2P6T - chains D and F of the 8 polymer chains in the assembly; structure by X-ray diffraction, 2.90 A resolution.

== Chain D (and F) ==
Protein: Transcriptional regulator, LRP/AsnC family
Source organism: Neisseria meningitidis
Notes: chain F of this document is another copy of the same molecule, construct and numbering; everything in this record applies to it too
Reference sequence: Q9K0L9 (Q9K0L9_NEIMB); residues 1-160 here correspond to UniProt positions 28-187 (UniProt number = residue number + 27)
Amino-acid sequence (162 residues; each row starts with the number of its first residue; numbers below 1 keep their minus sign (Gly-1 is residue -1)):
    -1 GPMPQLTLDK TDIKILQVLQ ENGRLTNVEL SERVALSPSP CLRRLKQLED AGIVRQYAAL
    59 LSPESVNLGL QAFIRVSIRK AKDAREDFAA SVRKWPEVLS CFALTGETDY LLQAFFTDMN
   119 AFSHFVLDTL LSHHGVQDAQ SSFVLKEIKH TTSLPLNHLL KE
Unresolved in the structure: -1 to 2, 159-160 (chain F: -1 to 3, 159-160)
Sequence notes: cloning artifact (-1 to 0); modified residue (1, 117)
Modified residues: Mse1 (selenomethionine); Mse117 (selenomethionine; parent Met)
Ion coordination: Ca2+ site 1 near Asn118 (its only coordinating residue here); Ca2+ site 2: Asp136 (together with leucine) (shared with 1 residue of chain B)
Small-molecule neighbours:
  - leucine (LEU), molecule 1: Arg83, Leu102, Thr103, Gly104, Thr106, Asp107
  - leucine (LEU), molecule 2: Phe120, Val124, Leu129, Ala137, Gln138, Ser139

== How chain D and chain F interact ==
Pairs across the interface - 5 pairs, chain D then chain F:
  Lys78(D) - Gln135(F)
  Arg83(D) - Leu129(F)
  Thr103(D) - Ser139(F)
  Gly104(D) - Gln138(F)
  Glu105(D) - Gln138(F)
Interface residues without a listed pair, chain D (6 interface residues in all): Asp107
Interface residues without a listed pair, chain F (7 interface residues in all): Asp136, Ala137, Phe141

== In short ==
The interface between chain D and chain F involves 6 residues on one side and 7 on the other. Ligands of chain
D: leucine.
Chain D and chain F are both Transcriptional regulator, LRP/AsnC family (Neisseria meningitidis); the
structure, CRYSTAL STRUCTURE OF TRANSCRIPTIONAL REGULATOR NMB0573 and L-LEUCINE COMPLEX FROM NEISSERIA
MENINGITIDIS, was determined by X-ray diffraction, deposited together with 2P5V and 2P6S.
